PDB entry 7NQK | electron microscopy, 3.50 A resolution | chains A and B

# Chain A
Name: Solute carrier family 15 member 2
Organism: Rattus norvegicus
UniProtKB: Q63424 (S15A2_RAT); numbering as in UniProt (aligned over 1-729)
Amino-acid sequence (738 residues; numbered 1 to 738; the number before each row is that of its first residue):
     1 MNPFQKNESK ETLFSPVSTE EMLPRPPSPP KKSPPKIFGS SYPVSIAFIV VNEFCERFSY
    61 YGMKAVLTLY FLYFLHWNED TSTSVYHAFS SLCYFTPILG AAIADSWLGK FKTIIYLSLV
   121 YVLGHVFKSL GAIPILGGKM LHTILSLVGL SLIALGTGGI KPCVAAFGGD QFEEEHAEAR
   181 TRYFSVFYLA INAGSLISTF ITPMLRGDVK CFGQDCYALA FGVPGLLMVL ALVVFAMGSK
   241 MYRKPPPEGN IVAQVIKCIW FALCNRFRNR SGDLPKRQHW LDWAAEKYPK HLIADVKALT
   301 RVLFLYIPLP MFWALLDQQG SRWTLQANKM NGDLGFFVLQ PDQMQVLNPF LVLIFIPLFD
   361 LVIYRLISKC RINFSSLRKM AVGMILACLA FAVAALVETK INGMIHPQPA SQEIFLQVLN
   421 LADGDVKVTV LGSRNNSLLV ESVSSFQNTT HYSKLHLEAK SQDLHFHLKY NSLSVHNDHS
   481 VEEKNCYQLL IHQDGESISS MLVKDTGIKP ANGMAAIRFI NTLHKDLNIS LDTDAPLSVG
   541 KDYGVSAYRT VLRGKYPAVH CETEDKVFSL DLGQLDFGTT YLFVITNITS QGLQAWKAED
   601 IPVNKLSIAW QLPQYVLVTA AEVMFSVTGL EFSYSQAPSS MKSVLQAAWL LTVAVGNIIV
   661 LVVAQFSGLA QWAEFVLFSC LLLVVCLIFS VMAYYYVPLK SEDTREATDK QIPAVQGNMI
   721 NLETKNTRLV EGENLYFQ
Not modelled in the structure: 1-42, 701-738
Cystine bridges: Cys211-Cys216
Differences from the reference sequence: expression tag (730-738)
Curated features (UniProtKB/Swiss-Prot):
  - modified residue: Ser9 (Phosphoserine), Thr12 (Phosphothreonine), Ser28 (Phosphoserine)
  - glycosylation (N-linked (GlcNAc...) asparagine): Asn435, Asn448, Asn528, Asn587
  - mutagenesis: Asp170 (D170A: Loss of transporter activity, at least for di-alanine. No effect on plasma membrane location), Lys642 (K642A: Loss of transporter activity, at least for di-alanine. No effect on plasma membrane location)
What the authors report for this chain:
  - contacts within the chain: Pro162-Gln646, Asp170-Lys642, Asn328-Arg553 (backbone contact)
  - mutagenesis - D170A: unchanged localization
  - conformationally variable residues (helix shift): Tyr94, Lys161, Asp317

# Chain B
Name: nanobody
Organism: Lama glama
Notes: antibody fragment or engineered binder
Amino-acid sequence (131 residues; each row starts with the number of its first residue; numbers below 1 keep their minus sign (Gly-2 is residue -2)):
    -2 GPSQVQLVES GGGLVQPGGS LRLLCVASGR PFNDYDMGWF RQAPGKEREF VASISWSGRV
    58 TDYSDSMKGR CTVSRDNAKG TMFLQMSNLV PRDTAVYYCA AARRRWTFKA TNTEEFYETW
   118 GQGTQVTVSS A
Not modelled in the structure: -2 to 2, 126-128
Cystine bridges: Cys22-Cys96

# Interface between chain A and chain B
Contacting residue pairs (27; chain A residue first):
  Leu72(A) - Val57(B)  hydrophobic
  Tyr73(A) - Thr58(B)  hydrogen bond (side chain-backbone)
  His76(A) - Asp59(B)  salt bridge
  His76(A) - Lys106(B)
  His76(A) - Ala107(B)
  His76(A) - Thr108(B)  hydrogen bond (backbone-backbone)
  His76(A) - Asn109(B)  hydrogen bond
  Trp77(A) - Phe105(B)  hydrogen bond (side chain-backbone)
  Asn78(A) - Asp33(B)  hydrogen bond
  Asn78(A) - Arg102(B)  hydrogen bond (side chain-backbone)
  Asn78(A) - Phe113(B)
  Glu79(A) - Ser52(B)  hydrogen bond
  Glu79(A) - Trp53(B)
  Glu79(A) - Arg56(B)  salt bridge
  Glu79(A) - Val57(B)
  Asp80(A) - Arg101(B)  salt bridge
  Asp80(A) - Arg102(B)
  Asp80(A) - Trp103(B)
  Thr81(A) - Arg102(B)
  Thr81(A) - Trp103(B)
  Thr81(A) - Thr104(B)  hydrogen bond (side chain-backbone)
  Ser84(A) - Trp103(B)
  Thr533(A) - Asp73(B)  hydrogen bond
  Thr533(A) - Lys76(B)
  His560(A) - Arg19(B)
  Val567(A) - Ser17(B)
  Ser569(A) - Gln82(B)  hydrogen bond
Other interface residues (no listed pair), chain A (15 interface residues in all): Leu75, Asp534
Other interface residues (no listed pair), chain B (25 interface residues in all): Leu18, Ser54, Ala75

# In short
Chain A and chain B form an interface of 15 and 25 residues respectively, with 10 hydrogen bonds and 3 salt
bridges. Among the polar pairs are His76(A)-Asp59(B), Glu79(A)-Arg56(B) and Asp80(A)-Arg101(B). From UniProt:
2 mutagenesis sites on chain A. From the paper: D170A of chain A leaves localization unchanged; conformational
variability at Tyr94(A), Lys161(A) and Asp317(A).
Chain A is Solute carrier family 15 member 2 (Rattus norvegicus) and chain B is nanobody (Lama glama); the
structure, Cryo-EM structure of the mammalian peptide transporter PepT2, was determined by electron
microscopy.
